Entry 4TM1 (X-ray diffraction, 2.39 A resolution); this record covers chains A and C of the 4 polymer chains in the assembly.

Chain A (and C):
Molecule: KtzI
Organism: Kutzneria sp. 744
Notes: chain C of this document is another copy of the same molecule, construct and numbering; everything in this record applies to it too
UniProt: A8CF85 (A8CF85_9PSEU); residues 3-424 here = UniProt positions 3-424
Chain sequence (443 residues; numbered -18 to 424; the number before each row is that of its first residue; numbers below 1 keep their minus sign (Met-18 is residue -18)):
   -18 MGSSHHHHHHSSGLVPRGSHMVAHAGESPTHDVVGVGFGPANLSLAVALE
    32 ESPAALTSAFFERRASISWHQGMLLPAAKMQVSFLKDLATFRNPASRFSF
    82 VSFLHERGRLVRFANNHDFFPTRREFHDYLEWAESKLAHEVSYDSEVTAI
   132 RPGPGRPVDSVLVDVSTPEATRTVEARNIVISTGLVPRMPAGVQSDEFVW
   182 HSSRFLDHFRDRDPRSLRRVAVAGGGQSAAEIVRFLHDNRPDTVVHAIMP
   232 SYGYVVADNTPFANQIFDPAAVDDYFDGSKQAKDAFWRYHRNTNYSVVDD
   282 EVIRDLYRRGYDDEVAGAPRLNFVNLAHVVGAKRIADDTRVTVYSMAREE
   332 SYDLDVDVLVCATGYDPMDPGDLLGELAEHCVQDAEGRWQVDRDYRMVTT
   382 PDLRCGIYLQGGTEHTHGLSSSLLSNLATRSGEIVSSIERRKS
Unresolved in the structure: -18 to 9, 424
Construct notes: initiating methionine (-18); expression tag (-17 to 2)
Small-molecule neighbours:
  - dihydroflavine-adenine dinucleotide (FDA): Val17, Gly18, Phe19, Gly20, Pro21, Ala22, Asn23, Phe42, Glu43, Arg44, Arg45, Ser49, Trp50, His51, Met54, Met61, Gln62, Val63, Arg104, Ser126, Glu127, Val128, Ser163, Thr164, Gly165, Leu166, Tyr346, Leu354, Gln391, Ser403, Leu404, Leu405, Ser406
  - NADP (NAP; NADP nicotinamide-adenine-dinucleotide phosphate): Met54, Ala59, Lys60, Met61, Gln62, Arg104, Arg169, Pro171, Ala204, Gly205, Gly206, Gly207, Gln208, Ser209, Ala210, Glu212, Ile229, Met230, Pro231, Arg272, Asn275, Tyr276, Ser277, Ala308, His309, Val310, Ala343, Thr344, Gly345, Tyr346, Leu404

Chain A / chain C interface:
Pairs across the interface (33; chain A residue first):
  Leu85(A) - Tyr292(C)
  Arg90(A) - Tyr292(C)
  Arg90(A) - Glu295(C)
  Arg90(A) - Val296(C)
  Arg93(A) - Tyr288(C)  hydrogen bond (backbone-side chain)
  Arg93(A) - Gly291(C)
  Arg93(A) - Tyr292(C)
  Arg93(A) - Glu295(C)  salt bridge
  Phe94(A) - Tyr292(C)
  Asn96(A) - Tyr288(C)
  Asn97(A) - Tyr288(C)
  Thr103(A) - Asp293(C)
  Glu106(A) - Tyr292(C)  hydrogen bond
  Glu106(A) - Val296(C)
  Asp109(A) - Val296(C)
  Tyr288(A) - Arg93(C)  hydrogen bond (side chain-backbone)
  Tyr288(A) - Asn96(C)
  Tyr288(A) - Asn97(C)
  Arg289(A) - Asn97(C)
  Arg289(A) - Asp99(C)  salt bridge
  Arg289(A) - Thr103(C)
  Gly291(A) - Arg93(C)  hydrogen bond (backbone-side chain)
  Tyr292(A) - Leu85(C)
  Tyr292(A) - Arg90(C)  hydrogen bond
  Tyr292(A) - Arg93(C)
  Tyr292(A) - Phe94(C)
  Tyr292(A) - Glu106(C)  hydrogen bond
  Asp293(A) - Thr103(C)
  Glu295(A) - Arg90(C)
  Glu295(A) - Arg93(C)  salt bridge
  Val296(A) - Arg90(C)
  Val296(A) - Glu106(C)
  Val296(A) - Asp109(C)
Also at the interface, not in a pair above, chain A (18 interface residues in all): Gly89, Arg285
Also at the interface, not in a pair above, chain C (20 interface residues in all): Lys60, Gly89, Arg285, Arg289

Overview:
18 residues of chain A and 20 residues of chain C are in contact, with 6 hydrogen bonds and 3 salt bridges.
Polar pairs include Arg93(A)-Glu295(C), Arg289(A)-Asp99(C) and Arg93(A)-Tyr288(C). Bound to chain A:
dihydroflavine-adenine dinucleotide and NADP.
Chain A and chain C are both KtzI (Kutzneria sp. 744); the structure, Kutzneria sp. 744 ornithine
N-hydroxylase, KtzI-FADred-NADP+-Br, was determined by X-ray diffraction together with 4TLX, 4TLZ, 4TM0, 4TM3
and 4TM4 from the same study.
